PDB entry 7BIN | electron microscopy, 3.20 A resolution | chains q and v of the 56 polymer chains in the assembly

# Chain q (and v)
Protein: Flagellar basal-body rod protein FlgG
From: Salmonella enterica subsp. enterica serovar Typhi
Notes: chain v of this document is another copy of the same molecule, construct and numbering; everything in this record applies to it too
UniProtKB: P0A1J3 (FLGG_SALTY); residue numbers follow UniProt; this construct covers 1-260
Sequence (260 residues; each row starts with the number of its first residue):
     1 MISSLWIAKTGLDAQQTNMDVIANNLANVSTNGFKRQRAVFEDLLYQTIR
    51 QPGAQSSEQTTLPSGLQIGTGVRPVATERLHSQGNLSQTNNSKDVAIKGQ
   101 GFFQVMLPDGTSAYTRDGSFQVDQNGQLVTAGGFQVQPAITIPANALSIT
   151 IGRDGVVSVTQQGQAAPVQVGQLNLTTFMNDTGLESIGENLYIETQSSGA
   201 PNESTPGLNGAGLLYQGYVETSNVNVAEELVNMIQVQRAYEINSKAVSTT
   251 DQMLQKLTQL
Disordered / not traced: 1, 53-60 (chain v: fully traced)

# How chain q and chain v interact
Pairs across the interface - 116 pairs, chain q then chain v:
  Gln16(q) - Ile2(v)
  Gln16(q) - Ser4(v)  hydrogen bond
  Gln16(q) - Met253(v)
  Thr17(q) - Ile68(v)
  Met19(q) - Ser4(v)
  Met19(q) - Ala246(v)
  Met19(q) - Thr249(v)
  Met19(q) - Thr250(v)
  Met19(q) - Met253(v)  hydrophobic
  Asp20(q) - Ser3(v)  hydrogen bond
  Asp20(q) - Ser4(v)  hydrogen bond
  Asp20(q) - Ile7(v)
  Asp20(q) - Ile68(v)
  Ala23(q) - Ile7(v)
  Asn24(q) - Ile7(v)
  Asn24(q) - Tyr46(v)
  Asn24(q) - Ile68(v)  hydrogen bond (side chain-backbone)
  Asn24(q) - Gly69(v)
  Asn24(q) - Thr70(v)
  Leu26(q) - Ile242(v)  hydrophobic
  Leu26(q) - Asn243(v)  hydrogen bond (backbone-side chain)
  Ala27(q) - Ile7(v)
  Ala27(q) - Gly11(v)
  Ala27(q) - Val72(v)
  Ala27(q) - Asn243(v)
  Asn28(q) - Asp43(v)
  Asn28(q) - Gly71(v)
  Asn28(q) - Val72(v)
  Ser30(q) - Gln15(v)  hydrogen bond
  Ser30(q) - Phe41(v)
  Thr31(q) - Phe41(v)
  Thr31(q) - Val72(v)
  Asn32(q) - Arg38(v)
  Phe34(q) - Tyr46(v)
  Gln37(q) - Tyr46(v)
  Gln37(q) - Gln67(v)  hydrogen bond (side chain-backbone)
  Gln37(q) - Ile68(v)
  Arg73(q) - Arg50(v)
  Pro74(q) - Leu66(v)
  Val75(q) - Arg50(v)  hydrogen bond (backbone-side chain)
  Ala76(q) - Ser64(v)
  Ala76(q) - Leu66(v)
  Thr77(q) - Ser64(v)  hydrogen bond (backbone-side chain)
  Thr77(q) - Gly65(v)
  Thr77(q) - Leu66(v)
  Thr77(q) - Gln67(v)  hydrogen bond (side chain-backbone)
  Glu78(q) - Ser64(v)
  Arg79(q) - Gln67(v)
  Thr89(q) - Arg36(v)  hydrogen bond (backbone-side chain)
  Thr89(q) - Arg38(v)
  Thr89(q) - Glu78(v)
  Asn90(q) - Leu80(v)
  Asn91(q) - Glu78(v)  hydrogen bond
  Asn91(q) - Leu80(v)
  Asp94(q) - Glu78(v)
  Ser119(q) - Arg38(v)  hydrogen bond
  Ser119(q) - Val40(v)
  Gln121(q) - Thr182(v)
  Val122(q) - Asn180(v)  hydrogen bond (backbone-side chain)
  Asp123(q) - Asn180(v)
  Asp123(q) - Ser197(v)
  Gln124(q) - Met179(v)
  Gln124(q) - Gln196(v)  hydrogen bond
  Gln124(q) - Ser197(v)  hydrogen bond (backbone-backbone)
  Gln124(q) - Gly199(v)
  Asn125(q) - Met179(v)
  Gly126(q) - Met179(v)
  Ala131(q) - Val75(v)
  Ile142(q) - Met179(v)
  Ala144(q) - Met179(v)
  Asn145(q) - Thr177(v)  hydrogen bond
  Asn145(q) - Asn209(v)  hydrogen bond (side chain-backbone)
  Asn145(q) - Gly210(v)
  Ala146(q) - Gln100(v)
  Leu147(q) - Gln100(v)
  Leu147(q) - Gly210(v)
  Gln162(q) - Gly207(v)  hydrogen bond (side chain-backbone)
  Gln162(q) - Asn209(v)
  Gln162(q) - Gly210(v)
  Gln162(q) - Ala211(v)
  Thr182(q) - Ser64(v)
  Gly183(q) - Pro52(v)
  Gly183(q) - Ser64(v)
  Leu184(q) - Gln67(v)
  Glu185(q) - Thr48(v)
  Glu185(q) - Gln51(v)  hydrogen bond
  Glu185(q) - Pro52(v)
  Glu185(q) - Gln67(v)
  Ser186(q) - Tyr46(v)
  Ser186(q) - Gln67(v)
  Gly188(q) - Asp43(v)
  Gly188(q) - Leu44(v)
  Gly188(q) - Tyr46(v)
  Glu189(q) - Glu42(v)  hydrogen bond (backbone-side chain)
  Glu189(q) - Asp43(v)  hydrogen bond (backbone-backbone)
  Glu189(q) - Arg73(v)  salt bridge
  Asn190(q) - Phe41(v)
  Asn190(q) - Glu42(v)
  Asn190(q) - Asp43(v)  hydrogen bond (backbone-side chain)
  Gln196(q) - Gly53(v)
  Ser197(q) - Pro52(v)
  Ser197(q) - Pro63(v)
  Ser197(q) - Ser64(v)
  Val226(q) - Ile242(v)  hydrophobic
  Leu230(q) - Ile242(v)  hydrophobic
  Met233(q) - Lys245(v)
  Met233(q) - Ala246(v)  hydrophobic
  Met233(q) - Thr249(v)
  Val236(q) - Met253(v)  hydrophobic
  Tyr240(q) - Met253(v)  hydrophobic
  Tyr240(q) - Leu257(v)
  Glu241(q) - Lys256(v)
  Ser244(q) - Lys256(v)
  Ser244(q) - Leu260(v)
  Val247(q) - Leu260(v)  hydrophobic
  Ser248(q) - Leu260(v)
Also at the interface, not in a pair above, chain q (66 interface residues in all): Leu12, Val21, Val29, Phe120, Pro143, Asn180, Thr195, Gln237
Also at the interface, not in a pair above, chain v (61 interface residues in all): Thr61, Leu62, Ser198, Leu208, Ala239, Gln252

# Summary
66 residues of chain q and 61 residues of chain v are in contact; the contacts include 23 hydrogen bonds and 1
salt bridge. Polar contacts include Glu189(q)-Arg73(v), Gln16(q)-Ser4(v) and Asp20(q)-Ser3(v).
Chain q and chain v are both Flagellar basal-body rod protein FlgG (Salmonella enterica subsp. enterica
serovar Typhi); the structure, Salmonella export gate and rod refined in focussed C1 map, was determined by
electron microscopy together with 7BGL, 7BHQ, 7BJ2, 7BK0 and 7NVG from the same study.
